1KGU - chain A; structure by X-ray diffraction, 2.00 A resolution.

[Chain A]
Protein: Alpha-amylase, pancreatic
From: Homo sapiens
Notes: EC 3.2.1.1
Reference sequence: P04746 (AMYP_HUMAN); residues 1-496 here correspond to UniProt positions 16-511 (UniProt number = residue number + 15)
Sequence (496 residues; row label = number of the first residue in the row):
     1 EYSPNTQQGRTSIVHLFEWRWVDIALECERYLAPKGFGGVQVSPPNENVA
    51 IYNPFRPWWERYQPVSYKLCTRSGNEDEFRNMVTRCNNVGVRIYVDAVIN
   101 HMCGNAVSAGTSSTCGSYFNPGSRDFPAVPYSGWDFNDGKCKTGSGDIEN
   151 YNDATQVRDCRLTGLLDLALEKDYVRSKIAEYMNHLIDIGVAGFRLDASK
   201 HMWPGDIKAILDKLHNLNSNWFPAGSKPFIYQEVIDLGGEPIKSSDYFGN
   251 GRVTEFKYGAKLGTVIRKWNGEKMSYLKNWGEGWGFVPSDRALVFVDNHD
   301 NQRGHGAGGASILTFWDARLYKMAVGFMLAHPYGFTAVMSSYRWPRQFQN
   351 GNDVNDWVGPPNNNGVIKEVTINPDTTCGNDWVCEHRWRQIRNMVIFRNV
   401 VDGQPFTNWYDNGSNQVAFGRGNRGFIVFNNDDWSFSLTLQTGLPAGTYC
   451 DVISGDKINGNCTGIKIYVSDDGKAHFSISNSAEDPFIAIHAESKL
Disulfide bonds: Cys-28/Cys-86, Cys-70/Cys-115, Cys-141/Cys-160, Cys-378/Cys-384, Cys-450/Cys-462
Modified residues: Glu-1 (pyroglutamic acid; PCA)
Differences from the reference sequence: engineered mutation Ala-337 (Arg352 in P04746)
Bound ions: Ca2+: Asn-100, Arg-158, Asp-167, His-201
UniProt features mapped onto this chain:
  - active site: Asp-197 (Nucleophile), Glu-233 (Proton donor)
  - binding site (Ca(2+)): Asn-100, Arg-158, Asp-167, His-201
  - binding site (chloride): Arg-195, Asn-298
  - site: Asp-300 (Transition state stabilizer)
  - glycosylation: Asn-461 (N-linked (GlcNAc...) asparagine)

[Summary]
The Ca2+ site is built by Asn-100, Arg-158, Asp-167 and His-201. UniProt lists active-site residues Asp-197
and Glu-233, 4 Ca2+-binding residues and chloride-binding residues Arg-195 and Asn-298.
Chain A is Alpha-amylase, pancreatic (Homo sapiens); the structure, Three dimensional structure analysis of
the R337A variant of human pancreatic alpha-amylase, was determined by X-ray diffraction, deposited together
with 1KB3, 1KGW and 1KGX.
